8PII - chains A and B; structure by X-ray diffraction, 2.35 A resolution.

Chain A:
Protein: VHH Z70 Mutant 3
Organism: Lama glama
Notes: antibody fragment or engineered binder
Chain sequence (129 residues; numbered -1 to 127; the number before each row is that of its first residue; numbers below 1 keep their minus sign (Gly-1 is residue -1)):
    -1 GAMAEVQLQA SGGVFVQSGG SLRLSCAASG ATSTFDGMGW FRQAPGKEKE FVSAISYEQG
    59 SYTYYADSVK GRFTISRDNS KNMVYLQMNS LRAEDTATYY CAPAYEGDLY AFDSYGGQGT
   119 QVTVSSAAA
Unresolved in the structure: -1 to 8, 111-115, 125-127
Disulfides: Cys24-Cys99

Chain B:
Protein: Microtubule-associated protein tau
UniProtKB: P10636 (TAU_HUMAN); residues 301-314 here correspond to UniProt positions 618-631 (UniProt number = residue number + 317)
Chain sequence (14 residues; row label = number of the first residue in the row):
   301 PGGGSVQIVY KPKK
Unresolved in the structure: 301-303, 314
Differences from the reference sequence: conflict Lys313 (Val630 in P10636), Lys314 (Asp631 in P10636)
Swiss-Prot annotation at these positions:
  - site: Lys311 (Not glycated)
  - modified residue: Ser305 (Phosphoserine), Lys311 (N6,N6-dimethyllysine)
  - cross-link: Lys311 (Glycyl lysine isopeptide (Lys-Gly) (interchain with G-Cter in ubiquitin))

How chain A and chain B interact:
Contacting residue pairs (24):
  Phe39(A) with Val309(B), hydrophobic
  Lys47(A) with Gln307(B)
  Glu48(A) with Val309(B)
  Phe49(A) with Val309(B); Tyr310(B); Lys311(B); Pro312(B)
  Tyr62(A) with Lys311(B)
  Tyr63(A) with Pro312(B)
  Glu104(A) with Lys311(B)
  Gly105(A) with Lys311(B)
  Asp106(A) with Val309(B); Tyr310(B); Lys311(B), hydrogen bond (side chain-backbone)
  Leu107(A) with Gln307(B); Ile308(B); Val309(B), hydrogen bond (backbone-backbone)
  Tyr108(A) with Val306(B), hydrophobic; Gln307(B); Ile308(B), hydrophobic
  Ala109(A) with Val306(B); Gln307(B), hydrogen bond (backbone-backbone)
  Phe110(A) with Ser305(B); Val306(B), hydrophobic
Other interface residues (no listed pair), chain A (14 interface residues in all): Ala64

Summary:
14 residues of chain A and 8 residues of chain B are in contact, with 3 hydrogen bonds. Polar pairs include
Asp106(A)-Lys311(B), Leu107(A)-Val309(B) and Ala109(A)-Gln307(B).
Chain A is VHH Z70 Mutant 3 (Lama glama) and chain B is Microtubule-associated protein tau; the structure, VHH
Z70 mutant 3 in interaction with PHF6 Tau peptide, was determined by X-ray diffraction, deposited together
with 8OP0 and 8OPI.
